Entry 1ESG (X-ray diffraction, 1.90 A resolution); this record covers chains A and B of the 4 polymer chains in the assembly.

Chain A (and B):
Name: Type II restriction enzyme bamhi
Organism: Bacillus amyloliquefaciens
Notes: EC 3.1.21.4; chain B of this document is another copy of the same molecule, construct and numbering; everything in this record applies to it too
Reference sequence: P23940 (T2BA_BACAM); numbering as in UniProt (aligned over 1-213)
Amino-acid sequence (213 residues; each row starts with the number of its first residue):
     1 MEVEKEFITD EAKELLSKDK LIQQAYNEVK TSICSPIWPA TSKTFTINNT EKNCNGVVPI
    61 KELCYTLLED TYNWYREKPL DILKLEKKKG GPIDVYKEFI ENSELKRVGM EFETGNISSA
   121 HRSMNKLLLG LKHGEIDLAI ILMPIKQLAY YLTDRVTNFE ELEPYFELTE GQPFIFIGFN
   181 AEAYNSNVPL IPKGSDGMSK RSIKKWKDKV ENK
Not modelled in the structure: 210-213 (chain B: 213)
Swiss-Prot annotation at these positions:
  - active site: Glu113 (Proton acceptor)
  - binding site (Mg(2+)): Glu77, Asp94, Glu111, Phe112
What the authors report for this chain:
  - conformationally variable residues (domain motion, loop rearrangement, order/disorder transition): Glu77, Pro79 to Pro92, Asp94, Glu111, Glu113, Asn116, Arg155, Gly194 to Lys213
  - catalytic residues: Glu77, Asp94, Glu111, Glu113 (citing earlier work)
  - specificity-determining residues: Asn116, Ser118, Asp154, Arg155 (citing earlier work)

How chain A and chain B interact:
Pairs across the interface (39):
  Lys88(A) with Glu160(B); Glu161(B); Pro164(B)
  Lys89(A) with Tyr165(B), hydrogen bond (backbone-side chain)
  Ile117(A) with Arg122(B)
  Ser118(A) with Ser118(B); Ser119(B); Arg122(B), hydrogen bond
  Ser119(A) with Ser118(B)
  His121(A) with Arg122(B); Asn125(B), hydrogen bond
  Arg122(A) with Ile117(B); Ser118(B), hydrogen bond; His121(B)
  Met124(A) with Asn125(B)
  Asn125(A) with His121(B), hydrogen bond; Met124(B); Asn125(B), hydrogen bond; Tyr165(B); Leu168(B)
  Lys126(A) with Tyr165(B)
  Leu129(A) with Pro164(B); Tyr165(B), hydrophobic; Glu167(B)
  Lys132(A) with Glu167(B), salt bridge; Glu170(B), salt bridge
  His133(A) with Glu167(B), salt bridge
  Pro164(A) with Lys88(B); Lys89(B); Leu129(B)
  Tyr165(A) with Lys89(B), hydrogen bond (side chain-backbone); Asn125(B); Lys126(B); Leu129(B), hydrophobic
  Glu167(A) with Leu129(B); Lys132(B); His133(B), salt bridge
  Leu168(A) with Asn125(B); Lys132(B)
Also at the interface, not in a pair above, chain A (18 interface residues in all): Leu128
Also at the interface, not in a pair above, chain B (21 interface residues in all): Leu128

Summary:
18 residues of chain A and 21 residues of chain B are in contact; the contacts include 7 hydrogen bonds and 4
salt bridges. Polar pairs include Lys132(A)-Glu167(B), Lys132(A)-Glu170(B) and His133(A)-Glu167(B). From the
paper: catalytic residues Glu77(A), Asp94(A) and Glu111(A) among others; specificity determinants Asn116(A),
Ser118(A) and Asp154(A) among others.
Chain A and chain B are both Type II restriction enzyme bamhi (Bacillus amyloliquefaciens); the structure,
Restriction endonuclease bamhi bound to a non-specific DNA, was determined by X-ray diffraction.
